Entry 8RNY (X-ray diffraction, 1.02 A resolution); this record covers chain A.

== Chain A ==
Protein: Lysozyme C
From: Gallus gallus
Notes: EC 3.2.1.17
UniProt: P00698 (LYSC_CHICK); residues 1-129 here correspond to UniProt positions 19-147 (UniProt number = residue number + 18)
Chain sequence (129 residues; numbered 1 to 129; the number before each row is that of its first residue):
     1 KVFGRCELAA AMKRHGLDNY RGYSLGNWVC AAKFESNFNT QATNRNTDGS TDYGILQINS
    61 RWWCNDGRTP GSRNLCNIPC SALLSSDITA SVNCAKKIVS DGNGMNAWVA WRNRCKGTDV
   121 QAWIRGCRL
Swiss-Prot annotation at these positions:
  - active site: Glu35, Asp52
  - binding site (substrate): Asp101
Cystine bridges: Cys6-Cys127, Cys30-Cys115, Cys64-Cys80, Cys76-Cys94
Bound ions: Na+ site 1: Ser60, Cys64, Ser72, Arg73; Na+ site 2 near Asp87 (its only coordinating residue here); ruthenium ion site 1 near Asp101 (its only coordinating residue here)
Reported in the primary citation:
  - ruthenium ion coordination: Asp101

== Overview ==
Ser60, Cys64, Ser72 and Arg73 form the Na+ site 1. Curated annotation (UniProt) lists active-site residues
Glu35 and Asp52 and substrate-binding residue Asp101. The paper reports ruthenium ion coordination by Asp101.
Chain A is Lysozyme C (Gallus gallus); the structure, Hen Egg White Lysozyme soaked with with
[H2Ind][trans-RuCl4(DMSO)(HInd)], was determined by X-ray diffraction (same publication as 8RNV, 8RNW and
8RNX).
